8CWW - chains C and J of the 11 polymer chains in the assembly; structure by electron microscopy, 2.74 A resolution.

[Chain C]
Protein: Histone H2A
Source organism: Xenopus laevis
Amino-acid sequence (129 residues; each row starts with the number of its first residue):
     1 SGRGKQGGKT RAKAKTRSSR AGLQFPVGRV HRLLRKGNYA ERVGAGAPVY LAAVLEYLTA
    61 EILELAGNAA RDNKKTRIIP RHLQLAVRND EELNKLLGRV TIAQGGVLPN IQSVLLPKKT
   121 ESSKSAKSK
Not modelled in the structure: 1-9, 119-129

[Chain J]
Molecule: Widom 601 DNA
Sequence (146 nucleotides; numbered -72 to 73; the number before each row is that of its first residue; numbers below 1 keep their minus sign (DT-72 is residue -72)):
   -72 TGGAGAATCC CGGTGCCGAG GCCGCTCAAT TGGTCGTAGA CAGCTCTAGC ACCGCTTAAA
   -12 CGCACGTACG CGCTGTCCCC CGCGTTTTAA CCGCCAAGGG GATTACTCCC TAGTCTCCAG
    48 GCACGTGTCA GATATATACA TCCTGT

[Chain C / chain J interface]
Contacting residue pairs (12):
  Arg11(C) with DT43(J), hydrogen bond to the base; DC44(J), hydrogen bond to the sugar
  Arg29(C) with DC49(J), salt bridge to the phosphate
  Arg42(C) with DT38(J), sugar contact; DA39(J), phosphate contact
  Val43(C) with DT38(J), sugar contact; DA39(J), hydrogen bond to the phosphate
  Gly44(C) with DT38(J), phosphate contact
  Ala45(C) with DT38(J), phosphate contact
  Thr76(C) with DA57(J), phosphate contact; DG58(J), hydrogen bond to the phosphate
  Arg77(C) with DG58(J), phosphate contact
Interface residues without a listed pair, chain C (10 interface residues in all): Thr16, Lys75
Interface residues without a listed pair, chain J (10 interface residues in all): DG47, DG48, DA59

[Overview]
Chain C and chain J each contribute 10 residues to their interface; the contacts include 4 hydrogen bonds and
1 salt bridge. Polar pairs include Arg11(C)-DT43(J), Arg11(C)-DC44(J) and Val43(C)-DA39(J).
Chain C is Histone H2A (Xenopus laevis) and chain J is Widom 601 DNA; the structure, Structure of S.
cerevisiae Hop1 CBR bound to a nucleosome, was determined by electron microscopy, deposited together with
8CZE.
